Entry 5W1W (X-ray diffraction, 3.10 A resolution); this record covers chains A and D of the 5 polymer chains in the assembly.

[Chain A]
Molecule: HLA class I histocompatibility antigen, alpha chain E
From: Homo sapiens
Reference sequence: P13747 (HLAE_HUMAN); residues 1-278 here correspond to UniProt positions 22-299 (UniProt number = residue number + 21)
Amino-acid sequence (278 residues; numbered 1 to 278; the number before each row is that of its first residue):
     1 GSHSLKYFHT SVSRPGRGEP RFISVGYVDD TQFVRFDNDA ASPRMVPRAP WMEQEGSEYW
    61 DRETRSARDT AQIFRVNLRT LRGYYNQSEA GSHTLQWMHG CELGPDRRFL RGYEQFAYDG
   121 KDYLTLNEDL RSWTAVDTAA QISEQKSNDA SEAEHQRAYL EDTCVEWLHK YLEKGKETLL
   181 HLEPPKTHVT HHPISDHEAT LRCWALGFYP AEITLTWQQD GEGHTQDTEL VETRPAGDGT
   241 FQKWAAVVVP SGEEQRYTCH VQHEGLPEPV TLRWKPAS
Disordered / not traced: 1, 220-222, 277-278
Disulfides: C101-C164, C203-C259
Curated features (UniProtKB/Swiss-Prot):
  - region: K275 to S278 (Connecting peptide)
  - binding site (a peptide antigen): Y7, E63, S66, N77, Y84, S143, K146, Q156, Y159, Y171
  - glycosylation: N86 (N-linked (GlcNAc...) asparagine)
From the paper describing this entry:
  - mutagenesis - T216A: unchanged binding to GF4
  - mutagenesis - R65A, D69A, R75A, R79A, A150G, E154A, R157A: unchanged binding to GF4 TCR
  - mutagenesis - R65A, Q72A, R75A, R79A, A150G, E154A, R157A, T216A: unchanged binding to KK50.4 TCR
  - mutagenesis - D69A, I73A, V76A, T80A, E152A, H155A, A158G: decreased binding to KK50.4 TCR

[Chain D]
Molecule: GF4 T cell receptor alpha chain
From: Homo sapiens
Amino-acid sequence (207 residues; numbered 1 to 222; 15 numbers in that range are skipped by the numbering (no residue carries them; nothing is unmodelled there); the number before each row is that of its first residue):
     1 GQQLNQSPQS MFIQEGEDVS MNCTSSSIF
    37 NTWLWYKQDP GEGPVLLIAL YKA
    63 GELTSN
    74 GRLTAQFGIT RKDSFLNISA SIPSDVGIYF CAGQPLGGSN YKLTFGKGTL LTVNPNIQNP
   134 DPAVYQLRDS KSSDKSVCLF TDFDSQTNVS QSKDSDVYIT DKCVLDMRSM DFKSNSAVAW
   194 SNKSDFACAN AFNNSIIPED TFFPSPESS
Disordered / not traced: 1-2, 219-222
Disulfides: C23-C104

[Chain A / chain D interface]
Residue-residue contacts - 18 pairs, chain A then chain D:
  D69(A) - S112(D)  hydrogen bond
  I73(A) - N113(D)
  I73(A) - Y114(D)  hydrophobic
  N148(A) - K58(D)
  D149(A) - Y57(D)
  S151(A) - N37(D)
  S151(A) - Y57(D)  hydrogen bond (side chain-backbone)
  S151(A) - K58(D)
  E152(A) - Q107(D)
  E154(A) - N37(D)
  E154(A) - R84(D)  salt bridge
  E154(A) - L109(D)
  H155(A) - N37(D)
  H155(A) - Q107(D)  hydrogen bond
  H155(A) - P108(D)
  H155(A) - L109(D)
  H155(A) - G110(D)  hydrogen bond (side chain-backbone)
  A158(A) - L109(D)  hydrophobic
Other interface residues (no listed pair), chain A (11 interface residues in all): A150, R157
Other interface residues (no listed pair), chain D (13 interface residues in all): T38, G111
Interface features reported in the paper:
  - specific contacts: H155(A)-N37(D), R84(D)-E154(A) (salt bridge), Q107(D)-H155(A), Q107(D)-E152(A)
  - interface residues, chain A: A150(A), E154(A), H155(A)
  - interface residues, chain D: Y57(D)

[Overview]
11 residues of chain A face 13 of chain D across their interface, with 4 hydrogen bonds and 1 salt bridge.
Polar contacts include E154(A)-R84(D), D69(A)-S112(D) and S151(A)-Y57(D). The authors report contacts between
E152(A) and Q107(D), E154(A) and R84(D) and H155(A) and N37(D) among others. From the paper: D69A, I73A and
V76A of chain A, among others, reduce binding to KK50.4 TCR; interface residues A150(A), E154(A) and Y57(D)
among others; 15 substitutions were tested in all.
Here chain A is HLA class I histocompatibility antigen, alpha chain E and chain D is GF4 T cell receptor alpha
chain, both from Homo sapiens. Entry 5W1W (Structure of the HLA-E-VMAPRTLVL/GF4 TCR complex) was determined by
X-ray diffraction together with 5W1V from the same study.
